PDB entry 5CZU | X-ray diffraction, 1.60 A resolution | chain A

[Chain A]
Molecule: Ferritin light chain
From: Equus caballus
UniProtKB: P02791 (FRIL_HORSE); residues 1-174 here correspond to UniProt positions 2-175 (UniProt number = residue number + 1)
Sequence (174 residues; each row starts with the number of its first residue):
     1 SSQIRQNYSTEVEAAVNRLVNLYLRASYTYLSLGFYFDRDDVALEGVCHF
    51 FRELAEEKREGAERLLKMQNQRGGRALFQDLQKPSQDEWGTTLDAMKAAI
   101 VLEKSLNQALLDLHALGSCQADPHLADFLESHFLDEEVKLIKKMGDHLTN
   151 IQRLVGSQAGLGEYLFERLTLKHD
Construct notes: engineered mutation C119 (Ala120 in P02791), A126 (Cys127 in P02791)
Curated features (UniProtKB/Swiss-Prot):
  - region: E53 to E60 (Catalytic site for iron oxidation)
  - binding site (Fe cation): E53, E56, E57, E60, E63
  - modified residue: S1 (N-acetylserine)
Covalently attached groups: compound 4LF linked to C119
Ion coordination: Cd2+ site 1: D80, Q82; Cd2+ site 2 near D127 (its only coordinating residue here); Cd2+ site 3 near E130 (its only coordinating residue here)
Ligand contacts: 4LF (N-[2-[2,5-bis(oxidanylidene)pyrrol-1-yl]ethyl]-2,3-bis(oxidanyl)benzamide): H114, A115, S118, A121, D122, P123, A126

[Summary]
Compound 4LF is covalently linked to C119. D80 and Q82 form the Cd2+ site 1. Curated annotation (UniProt)
lists 5 Fe cation-binding residues.
Chain A is Ferritin light chain (Equus caballus); the structure, Crystal structure of FeCat-Fn, was determined
by X-ray diffraction together with 5AXS from the same study.
